PDB entry 8VQJ | electron microscopy, 3.82 A resolution | chains B and F of the 6 polymer chains in the assembly

# Chain B
Name: Light-independent protochlorophyllide reductase subunit B
Source organism: Cereibacter sphaeroides
Notes: EC 1.3.7.7
Reference sequence: B9KK25 (BCHB_CERSK); numbering as in UniProt (aligned over 1-536)
Chain sequence (536 residues; each row starts with the number of its first residue):
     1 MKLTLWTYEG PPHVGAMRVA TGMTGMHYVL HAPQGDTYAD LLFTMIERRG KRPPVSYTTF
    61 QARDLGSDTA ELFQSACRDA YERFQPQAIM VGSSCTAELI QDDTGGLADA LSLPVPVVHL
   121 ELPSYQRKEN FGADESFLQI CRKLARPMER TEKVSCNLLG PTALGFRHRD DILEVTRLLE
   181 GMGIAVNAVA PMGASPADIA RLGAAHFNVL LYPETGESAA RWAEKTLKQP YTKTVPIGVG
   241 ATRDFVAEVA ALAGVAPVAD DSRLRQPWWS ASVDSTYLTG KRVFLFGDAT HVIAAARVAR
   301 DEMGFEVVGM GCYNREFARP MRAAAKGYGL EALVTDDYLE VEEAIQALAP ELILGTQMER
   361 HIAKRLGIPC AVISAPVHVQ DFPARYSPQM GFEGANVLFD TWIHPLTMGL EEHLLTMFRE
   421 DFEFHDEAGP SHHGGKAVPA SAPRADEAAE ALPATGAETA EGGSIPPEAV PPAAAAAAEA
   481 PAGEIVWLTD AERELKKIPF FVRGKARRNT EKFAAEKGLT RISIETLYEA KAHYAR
Unresolved in the structure: 421-536
Ligand contacts:
  - Protochlorophyllide (PMR), molecule 1: Tyr38, Leu41, Leu42, Met45, Ile46, Val379
  - Protochlorophyllide (PMR), molecule 2: Asp274, Tyr277, Leu410, Leu414
  - 4Fe-4S cluster (SF4): Pro33, Gln34, Gly35, Asp36, Cys95, Thr96
UniProt features mapped onto this chain:
  - active site: Asp274 (Proton donor)
  - binding site ([4Fe-4S] cluster): Asp36
  - binding site (substrate): Gly409, Leu410
From the paper describing this entry:
  - conformationally variable residues (side-chain flip): Trp6, Tyr38, Leu42, Asp274, Tyr277, His378, His404, Met408, His413, Phe418
  - catalytic residues: Asp274 (citing earlier work)
  - binding site for Protochlorophyllide: Tyr38, Leu41, Met45, Ile46, Val273, Asp274, Val379
  - Cu ion coordination: His404

# Chain F
Name: Light-independent protochlorophyllide reductase iron-sulfur ATP-binding protein
Source organism: Cereibacter sphaeroides
Notes: EC 1.3.7.7
Reference sequence: Q9RFD6 (BCHL_RHOS4); residue numbers follow UniProt; this construct covers 1-297
Chain sequence (318 residues; numbered -20 to 297; the number before each row is that of its first residue; numbers below 1 keep their minus sign (Met-20 is residue -20)):
   -20 MGSSHHHHHH SQDPENLYFQ SMSPKDLTIP TGADGEGSVQ VHLDEADKIT GAKVFAVYGK
    40 GGIGKSTTSS NLSAAFSILG KRVLQIGCDP KHDSTFTLTG SLVPTVIDVL KDVDFHPEEL
   100 RPEDFVFEGF NGVMCVEAGG PPAGTGCGGY VVGQTVKLLK QHHLLDDTDV VIFDVLGDVV
   160 CGGFAAPLQH ADQAVVVTAN DFDSIYAMNR IIAAVQAKSK NYKVRLAGCV ANRSRATDEV
   220 DRFCKETNFR RLAHMPDLDA IRRSRLKKKT LFEMDEDQDV LAARAEYIRL AESLWRGLDP
   280 IDPHSLPDRE IFELLGFD
Unresolved in the structure: -20 to 6, 294-297
Differences from the reference sequence: initiating methionine (-20); expression tag (-19 to 0); variant Glu289 (Asp in Q9RFD6)
Ion coordination: Mg2+: Asp68, Lys70; 4Fe-4S cluster Fe: Cys126, Cys160
Ligand contacts: 4Fe-4S cluster (SF4): Pro120, Gly125, Cys126, Gly127, Gly128, Val158, Cys160, Gly162, Phe163

# Interface between chain B and chain F
Residue-residue contacts (16):
  Arg127(B) with Glu97(F)
  Leu138(B) with His142(F)
  Gln139(B) with Asp145(F)
  Arg142(B) with Asp145(F), salt bridge
  Glu217(B) with Arg100(F), salt bridge
  Arg221(B) with Arg100(F); Pro101(F)
  Lys225(B) with Asp146(F)
  Thr226(B) with Asp146(F), hydrogen bond
  Arg315(B) with His95(F), hydrogen bond; Glu97(F), salt bridge; Glu98(F), salt bridge
  Glu316(B) with Glu97(F); Glu98(F)
  Ala318(B) with Glu98(F)
  Arg319(B) with Val92(F)
Also at the interface, not in a pair above, chain B (14 interface residues in all): Trp222, Phe317

# Summary
14 residues of chain B face 9 of chain F across their interface; the contacts include 2 hydrogen bonds and 4
salt bridges. Polar contacts include Arg142(B)-Asp145(F), Glu217(B)-Arg100(F) and Arg315(B)-Glu97(F). Bound to
chain B: 4Fe-4S cluster and Protochlorophyllide. The paper reports the catalytic residue Asp274(B); a binding
site for Protochlorophyllide at Tyr38(B), Leu41(B) and Met45(B) among others.
Chain B is Light-independent protochlorophyllide reductase subunit B and chain F is Light-independent
protochlorophyllide reductase iron-sulfur ATP-binding protein, both from Cereibacter sphaeroides; the
structure, CryoEM structure of DPOR under turnover, was determined by electron microscopy together with 9BUO,
9E7H, 9EFU, 8VQH and 8VQI from the same study.
